Entry 8TJE (electron microscopy, 3.40 A resolution); this record covers chains A and C of the 4 polymer chains in the assembly.

[Chain A]
Protein: Major capsid protein
From: Tenebrio molitor
Sequence (429 residues; each row starts with the number of its first residue):
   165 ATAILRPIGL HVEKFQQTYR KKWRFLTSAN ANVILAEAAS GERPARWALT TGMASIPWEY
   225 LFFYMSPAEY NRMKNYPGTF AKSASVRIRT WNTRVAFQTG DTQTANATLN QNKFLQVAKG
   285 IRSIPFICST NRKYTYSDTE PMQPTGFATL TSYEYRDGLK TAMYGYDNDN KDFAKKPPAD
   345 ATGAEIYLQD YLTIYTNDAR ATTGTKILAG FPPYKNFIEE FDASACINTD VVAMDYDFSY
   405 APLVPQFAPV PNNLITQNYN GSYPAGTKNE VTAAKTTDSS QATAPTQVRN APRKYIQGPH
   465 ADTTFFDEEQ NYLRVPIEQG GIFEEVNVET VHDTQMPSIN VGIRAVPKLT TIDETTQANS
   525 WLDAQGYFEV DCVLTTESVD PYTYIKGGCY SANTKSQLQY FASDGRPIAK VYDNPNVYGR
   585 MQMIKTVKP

[Chain C]
Molecule: 9-nt DNA strand
From: Tenebrio molitor
Sequence (9 nucleotides; numbered 821 to 829; the number before each row is that of its first residue):
   821 CAGGCCAAA

[Chain A / chain C interface]
Contacting residue pairs (25):
  Lys283(A) - DC821(C)  salt bridge to the phosphate
  Lys283(A) - DA822(C)  base contact
  Lys283(A) - DG823(C)  phosphate contact
  Gly284(A) - DA822(C)  hydrogen bond to the sugar
  Gly284(A) - DG823(C)  phosphate contact
  Ser287(A) - DG823(C)  hydrogen bond to the phosphate
  Ser287(A) - DC826(C)  phosphate contact
  Ile288(A) - DC826(C)  phosphate contact
  Pro289(A) - DC825(C)  phosphate contact
  Pro289(A) - DC826(C)  phosphate contact
  Met398(A) - DA822(C)  base contact
  Tyr400(A) - DG823(C)  hydrogen bond to the base
  Asp401(A) - DG823(C)  hydrogen bond to the base
  Ser403(A) - DG823(C)  hydrogen bond to the base
  His496(A) - DG824(C)  base contact
  Asp497(A) - DG824(C)  base contact
  Thr498(A) - DG824(C)  base contact
  Gln499(A) - DG823(C)  sugar contact
  Gln499(A) - DG824(C)  hydrogen bond to the base
  Pro501(A) - DA822(C)  sugar contact
  Pro501(A) - DG823(C)  phosphate contact
  Tyr582(A) - DC825(C)  phosphate contact
  Gly583(A) - DG824(C)  sugar contact
  Gly583(A) - DC825(C)  sugar contact
  Arg584(A) - DG824(C)  sugar contact
Interface residues without a listed pair, chain A (20 interface residues in all): Asp399, Glu482, Met500

[Summary]
20 residues of chain A face 6 of chain C across their interface; the contacts include 6 hydrogen bonds and 1
salt bridge. Polar pairs include Tyr400(A)-DG823(C), Asp401(A)-DG823(C) and Ser403(A)-DG823(C).
Chain A is Major capsid protein and chain C is a 9-nt DNA strand, both from Tenebrio molitor; the structure,
Zophobas morio black wasting virus strain OR-molitor virion structure, was determined by electron microscopy
(same publication as 8T9X, 8T9C, 8T9E and 8TA7).
